PDB entry 3CST | X-ray diffraction, 3.20 A resolution | chain A

Chain A:
Molecule: Phosphatidylinositol-4,5-bisphosphate 3-kinase catalytic subunit gamma isoform
Organism: Homo sapiens
Notes: EC 2.7.1.153; fragment: pi3-kinase p110 subunit gamma
Reference sequence: P48736 (PK3CG_HUMAN); residue numbers follow UniProt; this construct covers 144-1102
Sequence (966 residues; numbered 143 to 1108; the number before each row is that of its first residue):
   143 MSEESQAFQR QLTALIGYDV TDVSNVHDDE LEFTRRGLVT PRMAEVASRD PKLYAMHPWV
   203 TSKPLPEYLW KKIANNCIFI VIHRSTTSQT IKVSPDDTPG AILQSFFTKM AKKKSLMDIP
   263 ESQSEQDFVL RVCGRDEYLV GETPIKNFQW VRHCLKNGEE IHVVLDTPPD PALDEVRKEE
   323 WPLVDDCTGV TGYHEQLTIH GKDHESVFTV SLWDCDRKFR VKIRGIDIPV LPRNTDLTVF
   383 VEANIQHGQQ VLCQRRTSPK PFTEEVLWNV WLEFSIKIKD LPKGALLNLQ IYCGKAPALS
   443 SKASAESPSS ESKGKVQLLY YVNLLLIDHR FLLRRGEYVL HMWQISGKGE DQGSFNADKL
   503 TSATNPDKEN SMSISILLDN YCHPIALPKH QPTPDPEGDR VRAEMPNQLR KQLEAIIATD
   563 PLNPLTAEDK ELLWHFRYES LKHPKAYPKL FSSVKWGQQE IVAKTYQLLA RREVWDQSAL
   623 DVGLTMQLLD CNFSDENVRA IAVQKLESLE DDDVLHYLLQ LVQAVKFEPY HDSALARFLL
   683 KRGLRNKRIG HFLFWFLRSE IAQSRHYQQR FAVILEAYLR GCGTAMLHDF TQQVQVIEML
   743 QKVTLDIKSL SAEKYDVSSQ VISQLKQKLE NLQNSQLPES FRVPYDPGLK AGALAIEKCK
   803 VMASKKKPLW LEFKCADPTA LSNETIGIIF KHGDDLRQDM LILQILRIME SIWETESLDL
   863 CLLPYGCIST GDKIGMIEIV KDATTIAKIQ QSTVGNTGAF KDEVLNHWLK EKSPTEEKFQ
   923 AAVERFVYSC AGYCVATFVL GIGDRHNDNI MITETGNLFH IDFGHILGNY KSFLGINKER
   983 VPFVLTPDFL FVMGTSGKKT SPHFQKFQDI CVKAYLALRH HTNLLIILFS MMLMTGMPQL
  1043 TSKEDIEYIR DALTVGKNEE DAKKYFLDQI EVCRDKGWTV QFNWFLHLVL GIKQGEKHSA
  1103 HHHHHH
Unresolved in the structure: 254-266, 323-356, 436-459, 490-496, 523-524, 529-543, 901, 968-980, 1088-1108
Sequence notes: expression tag (143, 1103-1108)
Ligand contacts: Methylated Ruthenium Pyridocarbazole (E52): Lys802, Met804, Ala805, Ser806, Trp812, Tyr867, Ile879, Glu880, Ile881, Val882, Lys883, Asp884, Ala885, Thr886, Thr887, Lys890, Asp950, Met953, Phe961, Ile963, Asp964
Reported in the primary citation:
  - binding site for Methylated Ruthenium Pyridocarbazole: Ala805, Tyr867, Val882, Asp884, Ala885, Lys890
  - specificity-determining residues: Tyr867
  - specificity-determining residues: Pro866 (proposed by the authors, not directly observed)

Summary:
Chain A binds Methylated Ruthenium Pyridocarbazole. From the paper: a binding site for Methylated Ruthenium
Pyridocarbazole at Ala805, Tyr867 and Val882 among others; specificity determinants Tyr867 and Pro866.
Chain A is Phosphatidylinositol-4,5-bisphosphate 3-kinase catalytic subunit gamma isoform (Homo sapiens); the
structure, Crystal structure of PI3K p110gamma catalytical domain in complex with organoruthenium inhibitor
E5E2, was determined by X-ray diffraction together with 3CSF from the same study.
